Entry 5Z0L (X-ray diffraction, 1.17 A resolution); this record covers chains A and B.

# Chain A
Molecule: Tyrosinase
Organism: Streptomyces castaneoglobisporus
Notes: EC 1.14.18.1
Reference sequence: Q83WS2 (Q83WS2_9ACTN); numbering as in UniProt (aligned over 1-273)
Chain sequence (281 residues; each row starts with the number of its first residue):
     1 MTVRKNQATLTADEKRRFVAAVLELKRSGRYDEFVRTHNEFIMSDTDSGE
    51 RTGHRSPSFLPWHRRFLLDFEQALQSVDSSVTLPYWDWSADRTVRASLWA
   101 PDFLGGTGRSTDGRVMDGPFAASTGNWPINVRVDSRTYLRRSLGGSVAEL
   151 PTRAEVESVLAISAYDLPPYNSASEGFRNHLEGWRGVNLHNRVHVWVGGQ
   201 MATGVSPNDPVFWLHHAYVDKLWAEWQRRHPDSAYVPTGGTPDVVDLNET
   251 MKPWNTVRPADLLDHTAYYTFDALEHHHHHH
Unresolved in the structure: 1, 278-281
Construct notes: conflict Ser123 (Phe in Q83WS2); expression tag (274-281)
Ion coordination: Cu ion site 1: His38, His54, His63 (together with peroxide ion) (shared with Tyr98(B) of chain B); Cu ion site 2: His190, His194, His216 (together with peroxide ion); Cu ion site 3 near His277 (its only coordinating residue here)
Small-molecule neighbours: peroxide ion: His38, Ile42, His54, Trp62, His63, His190, His194, Ser206, Phe212, His215, His216

# Chain B
Molecule: MelC
Organism: Streptomyces castaneoglobisporus
Reference sequence: Q83WS1 (Q83WS1_9ACTN); residues 1-126 here = UniProt positions 1-126
Chain sequence (134 residues; numbered 1 to 134; the number before each row is that of its first residue):
     1 MPEITRRRALTAAAAVAATASAAVTLAAPAASAAGHHEPAAPESFDEVYK
    51 GRRIQGRPAGGGAHHHEHGGGYEVFVDGVQLHVMRNADGSWISVVSHYDP
   101 VPTPRAAARAAVDELQGAPLLPFPANLEHHHHHH
Unresolved in the structure: 1-38, 60-70, 124-134
Construct notes: expression tag (127-134)
Modified residues: Tyr98 (3,4-dihydroxyphenylalanine; DAH)
Ion coordination: Cu ion site 1: His82, Met84, His97; Cu ion site 2: Tyr98 (together with peroxide ion) (shared with His38(A), His54(A), His63(A) of chain A)

# How chain A and chain B interact
Residue-residue contacts (56; chain A residue first):
  His38(A) with Tyr98(B)
  Asn39(A) with Val94(B)
  Ile42(A) with Met84(B); His97(B), hydrogen bond (backbone-side chain); Tyr98(B)
  Met43(A) with His82(B); Met84(B)
  Asp45(A) with Met84(B)
  Asp47(A) with Asn86(B); Ala87(B), hydrogen bond (side chain-backbone)
  His54(A) with Tyr98(B)
  Arg55(A) with Met84(B); Asn86(B), hydrogen bond; Ile92(B)
  Thr111(A) with Gln116(B)
  Asp112(A) with Gln116(B)
  Arg132(A) with Leu121(B)
  Val133(A) with Val94(B), hydrophobic; Val95(B), hydrophobic; Leu120(B); Leu121(B), hydrogen bond (backbone-backbone)
  Asp134(A) with Glu114(B); Leu115(B); Ala118(B); Pro119(B); Leu121(B)
  Ser135(A) with Ala118(B); Pro119(B), hydrogen bond (side chain-backbone); Leu121(B)
  Arg136(A) with Glu114(B), salt bridge; Leu115(B), hydrogen bond (side chain-backbone); Gln116(B), hydrogen bond; Ala118(B)
  Arg140(A) with Glu114(B), salt bridge
  Ser172(A) with Asn86(B); Ala87(B)
  Ala173(A) with Ala87(B), hydrophobic
  Trp184(A) with Asn86(B); His97(B); Pro100(B)
  Arg185(A) with Asp88(B), salt bridge
  His190(A) with Tyr98(B)
  Asn191(A) with Tyr98(B)
  His194(A) with Tyr98(B)
  Val195(A) with Tyr98(B); Asp99(B)
  Met201(A) with Tyr98(B)
  Ala202(A) with Val95(B); Ser96(B); His97(B), hydrogen bond (backbone-backbone); Tyr98(B)
  Thr203(A) with Val94(B); Val95(B); Tyr98(B)
  Gly204(A) with Val94(B), hydrogen bond (backbone-backbone)
  Ser206(A) with Tyr98(B)
Other interface residues (no listed pair), chain A (34 interface residues in all): Thr46, Ser110, Gly113, Asn171, Gly199
Other interface residues (no listed pair), chain B (21 interface residues in all): Arg85

# In short
The interface between chain A and chain B involves 34 residues on one side and 21 on the other, with 9
hydrogen bonds and 3 salt bridges. Polar pairs include Arg136(A)-Glu114(B), Arg140(A)-Glu114(B) and
Arg185(A)-Asp88(B). Bound to chain A: peroxide ion.
Here chain A is Tyrosinase and chain B is MelC, both from Streptomyces castaneoglobisporus. Entry 5Z0L
(Crystal structure of copper-bound tyrosinase from Streptomyces castaneoglobisporus in complex with the caddie
protein obtained by ...) was determined by X-ray diffraction.
